Entry 8K60 (electron microscopy, 3.40 A resolution); this record covers chains G and I of the 11 polymer chains in the assembly.

[Chain G]
Molecule: Non-template strand DNA for AfsS promoter
Sequence (59 nucleotides; each row starts with the number of its first residue; numbers below 1 keep their minus sign (DC-2 is residue -2)):
    -2 CCGGAGCGTTCAGCGTTCGTTTATCTCCCCCTGGTATAATGGGAGCTGTC
    48 ACGGATGCA
Disordered / not traced: -2 to 0

[Chain I]
Molecule: Regulatory protein AfsR
From: Streptomyces coelicolor (strain ATCC BAA-471 / A3(2) / M145)
UniProt: P25941 (AFSR_STRCO); residues 1-993 here = UniProt positions 1-993
Chain sequence (993 residues; numbered 1 to 993; the number before each row is that of its first residue):
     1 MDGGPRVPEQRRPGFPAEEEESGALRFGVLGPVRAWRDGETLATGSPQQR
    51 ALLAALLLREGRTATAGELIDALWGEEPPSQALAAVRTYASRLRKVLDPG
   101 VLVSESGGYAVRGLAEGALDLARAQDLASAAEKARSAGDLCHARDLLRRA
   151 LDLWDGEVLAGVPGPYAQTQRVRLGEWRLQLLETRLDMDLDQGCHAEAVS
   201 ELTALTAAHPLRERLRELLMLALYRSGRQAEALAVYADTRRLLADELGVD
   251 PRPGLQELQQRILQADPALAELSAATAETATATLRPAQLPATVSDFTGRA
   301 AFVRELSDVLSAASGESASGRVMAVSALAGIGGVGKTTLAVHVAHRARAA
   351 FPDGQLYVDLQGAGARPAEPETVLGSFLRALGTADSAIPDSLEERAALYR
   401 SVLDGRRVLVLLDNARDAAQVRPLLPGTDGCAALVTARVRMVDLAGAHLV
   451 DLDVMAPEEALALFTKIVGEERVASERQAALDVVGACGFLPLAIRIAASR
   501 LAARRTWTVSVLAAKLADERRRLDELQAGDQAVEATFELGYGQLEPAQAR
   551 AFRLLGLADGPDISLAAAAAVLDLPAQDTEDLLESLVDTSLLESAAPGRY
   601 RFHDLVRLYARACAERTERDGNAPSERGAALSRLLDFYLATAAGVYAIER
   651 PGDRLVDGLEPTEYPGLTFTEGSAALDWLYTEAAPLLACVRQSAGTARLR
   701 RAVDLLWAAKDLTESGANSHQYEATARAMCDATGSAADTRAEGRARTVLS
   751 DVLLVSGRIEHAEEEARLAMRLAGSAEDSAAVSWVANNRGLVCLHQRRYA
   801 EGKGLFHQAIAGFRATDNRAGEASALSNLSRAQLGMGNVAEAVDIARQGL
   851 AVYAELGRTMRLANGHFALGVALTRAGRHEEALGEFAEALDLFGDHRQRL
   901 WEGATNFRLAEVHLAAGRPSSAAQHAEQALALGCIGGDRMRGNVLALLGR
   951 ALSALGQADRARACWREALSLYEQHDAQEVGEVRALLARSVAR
Disordered / not traced: 1-22, 273-993
UniProt features mapped onto this chain:
  - DNA-binding region: Ala17 to Gly113 (OmpR/PhoB-type), Gln796 to Ala811 (H-T-H motif), Gln974 to Ala988 (H-T-H motif)
  - binding site (ATP): Gly330 to Thr337

[Interface between chain G and chain I]
Contacting residue pairs - 18 pairs, chain G then chain I:
  DG16(G) with Ser46(I), phosphate contact; Pro47(I), phosphate contact; Arg50(I), salt bridge to the phosphate
  DT17(G) with Ser46(I), phosphate contact; Pro47(I), phosphate contact; Gln48(I), phosphate contact
  DT18(G) with Trp74(I), hydrogen bond to the phosphate; Pro79(I), sugar contact; Ala85(I), base contact; Tyr89(I), base contact; Arg92(I), base contact
  DT19(G) with Pro79(I), phosphate contact; Ser80(I), phosphate contact; Gln81(I), hydrogen bond to the phosphate; Ala84(I), base contact; Ala85(I), base contact; Thr88(I), base contact
  DA20(G) with Gln81(I), hydrogen bond to the phosphate
Other interface residues (no listed pair), chain I (15 interface residues in all): Gly45, Ala82

[Summary]
5 residues of chain G face 15 of chain I across their interface, with 3 hydrogen bonds and 1 salt bridge.
Polar contacts include DT18(G)-Trp74(I), DT19(G)-Gln81(I) and DA20(G)-Gln81(I). From UniProt: a DNA-binding
region and 8 ATP-binding residues on chain I.
Here chain G is Non-template strand DNA for AfsS promoter and chain I is Regulatory protein AfsR (Streptomyces
coelicolor (strain ATCC BAA-471 / A3(2) / M145)). Entry 8K60 (Cryo-EM structure of Streptomyces coelicolor
transcription initiation complex with the global transcription factor AfsR) was determined by electron
microscopy.
